PDB entry 4MHG | X-ray diffraction, 2.20 A resolution | chains B and A of the 3 polymer chains in the assembly

Chain B:
Molecule: Specific 14 bp DNA
Sequence (14 nucleotides; each row starts with the number of its first residue):
     1 AACCCGGAAG TGAG

Chain A:
Protein: Transcription factor ETV6
From: Mus musculus
Notes: fragment: ETV6 ETS domain
UniProt: P97360 (ETV6_MOUSE); numbering as in UniProt (aligned over 329-426)
Chain sequence (102 residues; each row starts with the number of its first residue):
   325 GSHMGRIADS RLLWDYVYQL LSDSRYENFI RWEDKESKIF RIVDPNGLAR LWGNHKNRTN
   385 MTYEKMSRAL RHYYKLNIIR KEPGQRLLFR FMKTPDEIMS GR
Disordered / not traced: 325-334, 425-426
Differences from the reference sequence: expression tag (325-328); engineered mutation Ser334 (Cys in P97360)
Curated features (UniProtKB/Swiss-Prot):
  - DNA-binding region: Arg335 to Met416 (ETS)
  - cross-link (Glycyl lysine isopeptide (Lys-Gly)): Lys399 (interchain with G-Cter in SUMO2), Lys417 (interchain with G-Cter in SUMO2)
Reported in the primary citation:
  - binding site for Specific 14 bp DNA (chain B): Arg382, Glu388, Arg392, Arg395, Lys405, Arg410
  - binding site for Complementary Specific 14 bp DNA: Leu337, Trp376, Lys380, Arg382, Lys389, Arg392, His396, Arg410
  - specificity-determining residues: Glu388, His396
  - mutagenesis - H396Y (1.9 +/- 0.3 nM): unchanged binding to 5'GGAA3'

Interface between chain B and chain A:
Contacting residue pairs - 19 pairs, chain B then chain A:
  DA2(B) with Arg410(A), hydrogen bond to the base
  DC3(B) with Pro369(A), phosphate contact; Glu388(A), base contact; Arg410(A), sugar contact; Leu411(A), sugar contact
  DC4(B) with Tyr387(A), hydrogen bond to the phosphate; Glu388(A), hydrogen bond to the base; Lys405(A), salt bridge to the phosphate; Arg410(A), phosphate contact; Leu411(A), hydrogen bond to the phosphate
  DC5(B) with Glu388(A), base contact; Arg395(A), base contact; Tyr398(A), hydrogen bond to the phosphate; Lys405(A), phosphate contact
  DG6(B) with Arg392(A), hydrogen bond to the base; Arg395(A), hydrogen bond to the base; Tyr398(A), phosphate contact
  DG7(B) with Arg392(A), hydrogen bond to the base
  DG12(B) with Arg382(A), sugar contact
Other interface residues (no listed pair), chain B (9 interface residues in all): DA8, DA9
Other interface residues (no listed pair), chain A (13 interface residues in all): Asn370, His396, Phe413

In short:
The interface between chain B and chain A involves 9 residues on one side and 13 on the other, with 8 hydrogen
bonds and 1 salt bridge. Polar pairs include DA2(B)-Arg410(A), DC4(B)-Glu388(A) and DG6(B)-Arg392(A). The
paper reports a binding site for Complementary Specific 14 bp DNA at Leu337(A), Trp376(A) and Lys380(A) among
others; H396Y of chain A leaves binding to 5'GGAA3' unchanged.
Here chain B is Specific 14 bp DNA and chain A is Transcription factor ETV6 (Mus musculus). Entry 4MHG
(Crystal structure of ETV6 bound to a specific DNA sequence) was determined by X-ray diffraction.
